1I6H - chains D and A of the 12 polymer chains in the assembly; structure by X-ray diffraction, 3.30 A resolution.

Chain D:
Molecule: 13-nt DNA strand
Source organism: Saccharomyces cerevisiae
Sequence (13 nucleotides; row label = number of the first residue in the row):
     1 AAATGCCTGG TCT

Chain A:
Protein: DNA-directed RNA polymerase II largest subunit
Source organism: Saccharomyces cerevisiae
Notes: EC 2.7.7.6
UniProt: P04050 (RPB1_YEAST); numbering as in UniProt (aligned over 1-1733)
Amino-acid sequence (1733 residues; row label = number of the first residue in the row):
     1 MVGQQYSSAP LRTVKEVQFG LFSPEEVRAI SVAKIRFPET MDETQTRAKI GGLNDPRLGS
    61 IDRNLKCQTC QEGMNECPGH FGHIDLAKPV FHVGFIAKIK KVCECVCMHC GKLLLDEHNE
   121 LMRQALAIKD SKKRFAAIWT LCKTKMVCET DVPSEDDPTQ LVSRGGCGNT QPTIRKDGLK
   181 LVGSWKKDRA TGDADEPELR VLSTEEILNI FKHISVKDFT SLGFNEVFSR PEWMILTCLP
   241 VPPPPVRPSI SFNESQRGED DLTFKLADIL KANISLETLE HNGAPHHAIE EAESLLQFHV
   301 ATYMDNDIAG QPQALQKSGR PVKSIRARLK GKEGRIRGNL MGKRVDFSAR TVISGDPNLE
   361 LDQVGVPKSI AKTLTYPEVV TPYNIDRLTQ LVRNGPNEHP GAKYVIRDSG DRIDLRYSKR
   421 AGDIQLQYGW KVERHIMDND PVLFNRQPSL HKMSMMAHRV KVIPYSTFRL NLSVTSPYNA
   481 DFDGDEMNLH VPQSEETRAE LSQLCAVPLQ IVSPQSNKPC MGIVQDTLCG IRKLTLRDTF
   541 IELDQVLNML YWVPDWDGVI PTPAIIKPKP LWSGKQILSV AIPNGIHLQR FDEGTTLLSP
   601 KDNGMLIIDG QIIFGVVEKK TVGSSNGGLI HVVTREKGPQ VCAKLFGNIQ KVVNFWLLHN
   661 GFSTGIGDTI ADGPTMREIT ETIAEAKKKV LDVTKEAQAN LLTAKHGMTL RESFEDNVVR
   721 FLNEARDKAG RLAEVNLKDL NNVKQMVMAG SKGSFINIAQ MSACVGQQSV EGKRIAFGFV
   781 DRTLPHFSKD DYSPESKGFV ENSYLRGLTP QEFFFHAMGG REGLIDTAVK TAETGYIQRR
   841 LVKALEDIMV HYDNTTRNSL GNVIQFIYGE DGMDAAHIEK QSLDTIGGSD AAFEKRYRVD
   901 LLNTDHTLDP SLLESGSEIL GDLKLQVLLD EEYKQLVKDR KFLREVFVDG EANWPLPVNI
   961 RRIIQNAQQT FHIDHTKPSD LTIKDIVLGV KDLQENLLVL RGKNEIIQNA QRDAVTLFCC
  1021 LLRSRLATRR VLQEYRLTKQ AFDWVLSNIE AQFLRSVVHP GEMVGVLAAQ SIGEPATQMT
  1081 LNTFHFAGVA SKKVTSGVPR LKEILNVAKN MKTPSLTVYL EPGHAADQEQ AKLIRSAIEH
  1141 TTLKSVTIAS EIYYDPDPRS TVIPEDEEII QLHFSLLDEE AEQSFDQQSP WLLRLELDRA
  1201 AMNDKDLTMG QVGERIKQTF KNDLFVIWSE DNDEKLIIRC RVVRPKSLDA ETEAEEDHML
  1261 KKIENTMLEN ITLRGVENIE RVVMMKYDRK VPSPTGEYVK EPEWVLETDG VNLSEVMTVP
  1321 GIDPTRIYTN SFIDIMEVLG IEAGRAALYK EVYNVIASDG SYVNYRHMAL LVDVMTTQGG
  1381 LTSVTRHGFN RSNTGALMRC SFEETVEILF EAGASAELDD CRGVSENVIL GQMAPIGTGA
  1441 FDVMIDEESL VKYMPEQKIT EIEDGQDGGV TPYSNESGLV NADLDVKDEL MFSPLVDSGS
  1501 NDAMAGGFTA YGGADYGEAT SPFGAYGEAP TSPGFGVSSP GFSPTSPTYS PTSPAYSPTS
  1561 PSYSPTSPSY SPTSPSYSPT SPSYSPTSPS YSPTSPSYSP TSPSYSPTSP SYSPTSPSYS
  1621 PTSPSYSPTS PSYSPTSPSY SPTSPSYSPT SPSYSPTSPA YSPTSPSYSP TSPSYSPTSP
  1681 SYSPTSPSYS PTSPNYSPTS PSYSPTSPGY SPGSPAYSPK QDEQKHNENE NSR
Disordered / not traced: 1, 155-160, 187-198, 250-258, 315-320, 1082-1091, 1177-1186, 1244-1253, 1446-1733
Ion coordination: Zn2+ site 1: Cys-67, Cys-70, His-80; Zn2+ site 2: Cys-110, Cys-167; Mg2+: Asp-481, Asp-483, Asp-485 (shared with 2 residues of chain R)
Curated features (UniProtKB/Swiss-Prot):
  - region: Pro-248 to Asp-260 (Lid loop), Asn-306 to Lys-323 (Rudder loop), Pro-810 to Glu-822 (Bridging helix)
  - binding site (Zn(2+)): Cys-67, Cys-70, Cys-77, His-80, Cys-107, Cys-110, Cys-148, Cys-167
  - binding site (Mg(2+)): Asp-481, Asp-483, Asp-485
  - modified residue: Thr-1471 (Phosphothreonine)
  - cross-link (Glycyl lysine isopeptide (Lys-Gly)): Lys-695 (interchain with G-Cter in ubiquitin), Lys-1246 (interchain with G-Cter in ubiquitin), Lys-1350 (interchain with G-Cter in ubiquitin)
  - natural variant: Ser-1653 to Pro-1659 (deletion: In strain: A364A)
  - mutagenesis: Lys-1246 (K1246R: Impairs ubiquitination during transcription stress)
From the paper describing this entry:
  - binding site for the 13-nt DNA strand (chain D): Lys-332, Arg-337, Gly-835, Tyr-836, Arg-1386, Glu-1403
  - conformationally variable residues (loop rearrangement, order/disorder transition): Arg-328 to Asp-346, Val-1384 to Val-1406

How chain D and chain A interact:
Residue-residue contacts - 19 pairs, chain D then chain A:
  DA1(D) / Arg-326(A)  salt bridge to the phosphate
  DA1(D) / Arg-1386(A)  hydrogen bond to the sugar
  DA1(D) / Glu-1403(A)  phosphate contact
  DA1(D) / Glu-1404(A)  sugar contact
  DA1(D) / Glu-1407(A)  sugar contact
  DA2(D) / Arg-1386(A)  sugar contact
  DA2(D) / Glu-1403(A)  phosphate contact
  DA3(D) / Arg-337(A)  salt bridge to the phosphate
  DA3(D) / Tyr-836(A)  sugar contact
  DA3(D) / Glu-1403(A)  phosphate contact
  DT4(D) / Thr-831(A)  base contact
  DT4(D) / Ala-832(A)  sugar contact
  DT4(D) / Gly-835(A)  sugar contact
  DG5(D) / Lys-332(A)  salt bridge to the phosphate
  DG5(D) / Gln-447(A)  base contact
  DC6(D) / Lys-332(A)  salt bridge to the phosphate
  DC6(D) / Gln-447(A)  sugar contact
  DC7(D) / Arg-344(A)  salt bridge to the phosphate
  DC7(D) / Arg-350(A)  hydrogen bond to the sugar
Interface residues without a listed pair, chain A (17 interface residues in all): Lys-330, Pro-448, Arg-839

Overview:
7 residues of chain D and 17 residues of chain A are in contact; the contacts include 2 hydrogen bonds and 5
salt bridges. Polar contacts include DA1(D)/Arg-1386(A), DC7(D)/Arg-350(A) and DA1(D)/Arg-326(A). The paper
reports a binding site for the 13-nt DNA strand (chain D) at Lys-332(A), Arg-337(A) and Gly-835(A) among
others; conformational variability at Arg-328(A) and Val-1384(A).
Here chain D is a 13-nt DNA strand and chain A is DNA-directed RNA polymerase II largest subunit, both from
Saccharomyces cerevisiae. Entry 1I6H (RNA polymerase II elongation complex) was determined by X-ray
diffraction.
